6UXE - chains B and C of the 4 polymer chains in the assembly; structure by X-ray diffraction, 1.57 A resolution.

# Chain B
Molecule: LYR motif-containing protein 4
Organism: Homo sapiens
Reference sequence: Q9HD34 (LYRM4_HUMAN); residue numbers follow UniProt; this construct covers 1-91
Amino-acid sequence (91 residues; numbered 1 to 91; the number before each row is that of its first residue):
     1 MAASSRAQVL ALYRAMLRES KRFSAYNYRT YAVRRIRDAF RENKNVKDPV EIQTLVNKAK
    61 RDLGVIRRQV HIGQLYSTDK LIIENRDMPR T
Disordered / not traced: 1, 87-91
Differences from the reference sequence: variant Ala11 (Ser in Q9HD34)

# Chain C
Molecule: Acyl carrier protein
Organism: Escherichia coli
Reference sequence: B7MJ81 (ACP_ECO45); residues 1-77 here correspond to UniProt positions 2-78 (UniProt number = residue number + 1)
Amino-acid sequence (77 residues; each row starts with the number of its first residue):
     1 STIEERVKKI IGEQLGVKQE EVTNNASFVE DLGADSLDTV ELVMALEEEF DTEIPDEEAE
    61 KITTVQAAID YINGHQA
Disordered / not traced: 1, 77
Curated features (UniProtKB/Swiss-Prot):
  - modified residue: Ser36 (O-(pantetheine 4'-phosphoryl)serine)
Covalently attached groups: S-dodecanoyl-4'-phosphopantetheine (8Q1) linked to Ser36

# Interface between chain B and chain C
Pairs across the interface (19; chain B residue first):
  Arg6(B) with Ser36(C)
  Leu10(B) with Ser36(C)
  Tyr13(B) with Leu37(C); Val40(C), hydrophobic; Glu41(C), hydrogen bond
  Arg14(B) with Val40(C); Met44(C); Glu47(C), salt bridge; Ile54(C), hydrogen bond (side chain-backbone); Asp56(C), salt bridge
  Leu17(B) with Met44(C), hydrophobic
  Arg18(B) with Met44(C); Glu47(C), salt bridge
  Lys21(B) with Met44(C)
  Arg37(B) with Glu41(C), salt bridge
  Phe40(B) with Leu37(C)
  Arg41(B) with Asp35(C), salt bridge; Asp38(C), salt bridge
  Lys44(B) with Asp35(C), salt bridge
Also at the interface, not in a pair above, chain C (11 interface residues in all): Val43

# Summary
The chain B/chain C interface involves 11 residues from each chain, with 2 hydrogen bonds and 7 salt bridges.
Polar pairs include Arg14(B)-Glu47(C), Arg14(B)-Asp56(C) and Arg18(B)-Glu47(C).
Here chain B is LYR motif-containing protein 4 (Homo sapiens) and chain C is Acyl carrier protein (Escherichia
coli). Entry 6UXE (Structure of the human mitochondrial desulfurase complex Nfs1-ISCU2(M140I)-ISD11 with
E.coli ACP1 at 1.57 A resolution showing ...) was determined by X-ray diffraction.
